PDB entry 4BHH | X-ray diffraction, 3.40 A resolution | chains B and Z of the 5 polymer chains in the assembly

[Chain B (and Z)]
Protein: Nucleoprotein
Organism: La crosse virus
Notes: chain Z of this document is another copy of the same molecule, construct and numbering; everything in this record applies to it too
UniProt: P04873 (NCAP_BUNLC); residue numbers follow UniProt; this construct covers 1-235
Amino-acid sequence (236 residues; numbered 0 to 235; the number before each row is that of its first residue; numbering starts at 0):
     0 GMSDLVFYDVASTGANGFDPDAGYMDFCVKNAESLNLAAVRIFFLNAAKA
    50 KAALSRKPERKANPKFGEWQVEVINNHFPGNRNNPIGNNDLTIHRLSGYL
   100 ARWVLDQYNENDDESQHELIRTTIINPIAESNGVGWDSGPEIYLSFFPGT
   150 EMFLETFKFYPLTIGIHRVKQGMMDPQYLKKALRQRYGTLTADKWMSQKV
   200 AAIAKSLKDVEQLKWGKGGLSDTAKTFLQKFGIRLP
Disordered / not traced: 0-2, 234-235 (chain Z: 0-3, 9-15, 234-235)
Sequence notes: expression tag (0)
Curated features (UniProtKB/Swiss-Prot):
  - binding site (RNA): Phe17, Asp18, Ala47, Lys50, Asn75, His76, Arg81, Arg94, Ile124, Pro126, Glu129, Arg167, Tyr177, Lys179, Lys180, Arg183, Gln184, Arg185
What the authors report for this chain:
  - binding site for Poly-uridine 45-mer: Thr12, Phe17, Asp18, Ala47, Lys50, His76, Thr91, Arg94, Ile124, Pro126, Ile127, Arg167, Tyr177, Lys180, Arg183, Gln184, Arg185

[How chain B and chain Z interact]
Pairs across the interface (25; chain B residue first):
  Arg40(B) - Asp8(Z)  salt bridge
  Ile41(B) - Phe6(Z)  hydrophobic
  Ile41(B) - Tyr7(Z)
  Ile41(B) - Asp8(Z)
  Asn45(B) - Phe6(Z)
  Lys48(B) - Phe6(Z)
  Ala52(B) - Leu4(Z)  hydrophobic
  Pro63(B) - Leu4(Z)
  Lys64(B) - Leu4(Z)  hydrogen bond (backbone-backbone)
  Lys64(B) - Val5(Z)
  Lys64(B) - Phe6(Z)  hydrogen bond (backbone-backbone)
  Phe65(B) - Phe6(Z)  hydrophobic
  Gly66(B) - Phe6(Z)  hydrogen bond (backbone-backbone)
  Gly215(B) - Gln176(Z)
  Lys216(B) - Gln176(Z)  hydrogen bond (backbone-side chain)
  Gly218(B) - Lys179(Z)  hydrogen bond (backbone-side chain)
  Leu219(B) - Lys179(Z)
  Ala223(B) - Met195(Z)  hydrophobic
  Phe226(B) - Met195(Z)
  Phe226(B) - Ile202(Z)  hydrophobic
  Phe230(B) - Lys169(Z)  hydrogen bond (backbone-side chain)
  Phe230(B) - Ile202(Z)  hydrophobic
  Phe230(B) - Leu206(Z)  hydrophobic
  Ile232(B) - Ile165(Z)
  Ile232(B) - Val168(Z)  hydrophobic
Also at the interface, not in a pair above, chain B (25 interface residues in all): Ala49, Leu53, Lys56, Gly217, Thr222, Leu227, Lys229, Gly231
Also at the interface, not in a pair above, chain Z (18 interface residues in all): Leu178, Leu182, Trp194, Val199, Ala203

[Overview]
25 residues of chain B and 18 residues of chain Z are in contact; the contacts include 6 hydrogen bonds and 1
salt bridge. Polar contacts include Arg40(B)-Asp8(Z), Lys216(B)-Gln176(Z) and Gly218(B)-Lys179(Z). From
UniProt: 18 RNA-binding residues on chain B. The paper reports a binding site for Poly-uridine 45-mer at
Thr12(B), Phe17(B) and Asp18(B) among others.
Chain B and chain Z are both Nucleoprotein (La crosse virus); the structure, Crystal structure of tetramer of
La Crosse virus nucleoprotein in complex with ssRNA, was determined by X-ray diffraction, deposited together
with 4BGP.
